8JW0 - chains a and b of the 29 polymer chains in the assembly; structure by electron microscopy, 2.90 A resolution.

[Chain a]
Protein: Photosystem I PsaA
From: Amphidinium carterae
Chain sequence (645 residues; row label = number of the first residue in the row):
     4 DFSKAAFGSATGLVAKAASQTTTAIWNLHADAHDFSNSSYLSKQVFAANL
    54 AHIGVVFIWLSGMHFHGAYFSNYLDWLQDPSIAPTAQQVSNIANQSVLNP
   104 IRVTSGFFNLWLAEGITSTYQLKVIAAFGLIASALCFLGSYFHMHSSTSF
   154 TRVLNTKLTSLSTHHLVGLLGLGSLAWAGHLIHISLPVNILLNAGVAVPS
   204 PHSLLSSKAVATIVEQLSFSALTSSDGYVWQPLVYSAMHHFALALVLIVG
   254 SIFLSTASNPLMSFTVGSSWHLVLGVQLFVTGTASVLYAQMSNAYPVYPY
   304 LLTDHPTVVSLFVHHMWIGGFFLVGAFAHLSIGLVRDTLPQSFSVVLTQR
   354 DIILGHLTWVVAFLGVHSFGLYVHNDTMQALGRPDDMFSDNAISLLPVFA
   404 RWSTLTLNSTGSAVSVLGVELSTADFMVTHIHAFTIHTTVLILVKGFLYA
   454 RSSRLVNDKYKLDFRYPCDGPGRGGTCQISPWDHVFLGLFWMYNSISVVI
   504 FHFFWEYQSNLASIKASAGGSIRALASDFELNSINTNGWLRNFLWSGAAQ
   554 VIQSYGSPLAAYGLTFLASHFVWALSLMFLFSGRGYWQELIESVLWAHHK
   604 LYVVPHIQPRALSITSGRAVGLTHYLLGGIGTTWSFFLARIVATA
Bound ions: chlorophyll a Mg site 1 near Asn52 (its only coordinating residue here); chlorophyll a Mg site 2 near Gln90 (its only coordinating residue here); chlorophyll a Mg site 3 near Gln98 (its only coordinating residue here); 4Fe-4S cluster Fe: Cys471, Cys480 (shared with Cys444(b), Cys453(b) of chain b)
Small-molecule neighbours:
  - beta-carotene (BCR), molecule 1: Val58, Ile61, Trp62
  - beta-carotene (BCR), molecule 2: Val59, Trp62, Leu172, Leu175, Gly176
  - beta-carotene (BCR), molecule 3: Phe60, Leu63, His67, Glu117, Ile128, Phe131, Gly132, Leu175, Ala179
  - beta-carotene (BCR), molecule 4: Trp590, Leu593, Ile594
  - chlorophyll a (CLA), molecule 1: Phe5, Ser6, Ala8, Ala9, Phe38, Tyr43, Gln47, Ala50, Ala51, Ala54, Phe140, Ser143, Tyr144, Met147, His148
  - chlorophyll a (CLA), molecule 2: Ala9, Phe10, Ser12, Ala13, Ile28, Trp29, Leu31, His32
  - chlorophyll a (CLA), molecule 3: Ser12, Leu31, His32, Ala35, His36, Phe38, Gln47, Ala51, Ala54, His55, Val58
  - chlorophyll a (CLA), molecule 4: Thr25, Ile28, Trp29, Ile594, Val597, Leu598, His601, Val606, Pro608, Pro612, Arg613
  - chlorophyll a (CLA), molecule 5: Trp29, Phe574, Val575, Leu578, Phe582, Leu615, Ala622, Val623, Thr626, His627, Leu630
  - chlorophyll a (CLA), molecule 6: His32, Ala33, Asp34, Ala35, His36, Asp37, His274, Leu277, Leu281, Phe324, Phe325, Val327, Gly328, Ala331, His332, Ile335, Arg339, Phe467, Arg468, Trp485, Val488, Leu492, Thr626, Leu630
  - chlorophyll a (CLA), molecule 7: His36, Phe38, Val48, Ala51, Asn52, His55, Ile56, Val59, Phe60, Leu63, Trp273, His274, Val276, Leu277, Gln280, Leu281, Thr284
  - chlorophyll a (CLA), molecule 8: His36, His55, Val58, Val59, Trp62, Phe324, Phe325
  - chlorophyll a (CLA), molecule 9: Phe49, Leu53, Leu138, Cys139, Gly142, Phe145, His146, Ser150, Thr151, Phe153
  - chlorophyll a (CLA), molecule 10: Phe49, Asn52, Leu53, Ile56, Phe153, Val156, Lys160, Leu164, His167, His168, Gly171, Leu172, Trp273, Gln280
  - chlorophyll a (CLA), molecule 11: Ile61, Trp62, Ser64, Gly65, Met66, Phe68, His69, Phe73, Gln90, Gln91, Ser93, Leu133
  - chlorophyll a (CLA), molecule 12: Trp62, Met66, His69, Ala89, Gln90, Ile104, Arg105, Val106, Thr107, Ser108, Phe110, Ala564, Tyr565, Thr568, Ala571, Ser572, Val575, Leu630, Ile633, Gly634, Trp637, Leu641
  - chlorophyll a (CLA), molecule 13: Trp62, Met66, Thr107, Ser108, Phe110, Ser313, Leu314, Val316, His317, Trp320, Ile321, Phe324, Thr568, Ile633, Thr636, Trp637
  - chlorophyll a (CLA), molecule 14: Trp62, Leu63, Ser108, Gly109, Phe110, Leu113, Leu173, Leu250, Thr284, Ala287, Ser288, Tyr291, Tyr301, Leu314, His317, His318, Ile321, Phe325
  - chlorophyll a (CLA), molecule 15: Gln90, Gln91, Val92, Ser93, Ile95, Ala96, Gln98, Leu101, Ile104, Ala564, Leu567, Thr568
  - chlorophyll a (CLA), molecule 16: Leu113, Ala116, Leu173, Gly176, Ser177, Trp180, Leu184, Leu236, Ser239, His242, His243, Leu246, Val283, Thr286, Ala287, Leu290, Tyr291, Met294, Val300, Tyr301
  - chlorophyll a (CLA), molecule 17: Glu117, Gly118, Ile119, Gln124, Val127, Ile128, Phe131, Gly176, Ala179, Trp180, Gly182, His183, His186, Ile187, Pro204, His205, Leu208
  - chlorophyll a (CLA), molecule 18: Tyr123, Val127, Phe131, His205, Leu208
  - chlorophyll a (CLA), molecule 19: Leu157, Leu161, Leu164, His168, Leu169, Leu173, Pro263, Leu264, Val276, Val279, Gln280, Val283, Thr284
  - chlorophyll a (CLA), molecule 20: Lys160, Ser163, His167
  - chlorophyll a (CLA), molecule 21: Leu178, Ala179, Ala181, Gly182, Ile185, His186, Leu208, Ser209, Ser210, Ala214, Phe244
  - chlorophyll a (CLA), molecule 22: Tyr238, Ser239, Met241, His242, Ala245, Leu246, Val249, Met294, Tyr298
  - chlorophyll a (CLA), molecule 23: Phe282, Thr286, Val289, Leu290, Gln293, Met319, Gly323, Leu326, Phe330, Ile439, Thr442, Val443, Leu446, Met495, Ser498, Ile499, Val502
  - chlorophyll a (CLA), molecule 24: Gln293, Phe315, Phe402, Ala403, Val419, Val422, Leu424, Thr432, His435, Ile439, Val502, His505, Phe506, Glu509
  - chlorophyll a (CLA), molecule 25: Phe330, Ser345, Phe346, Val348, Val349, Val447, Phe450, Leu451
  - chlorophyll a (CLA), molecule 26: Val348, Val349, Gln352, Ile355, Ile356, His359
  - chlorophyll a (CLA), molecule 27: Ile355, His359, Trp362
  - chlorophyll a (CLA), molecule 28: Ile356, Leu360, Val363, Ala436, Ile439, His440, Val443
  - chlorophyll a (CLA), molecule 29: Thr361, Trp362, Ala365
  - chlorophyll a (CLA), molecule 30: Thr361, Val364, Ala365, Gly368, Val369, Phe372, Gly373, Phe437, Thr441, Leu444, Ile445, Leu490, Phe493, Trp494
  - chlorophyll a (CLA), molecule 31: Trp362, Ala365, Phe366, Val369, His370
  - chlorophyll a (CLA), molecule 32: Trp362, Val363, Phe366, Leu367, Leu399, Pro400, Val401, Phe402, Ala403, Leu424, Phe429, Thr432, His433, Ala436, His440
  - chlorophyll a (CLA), molecule 33: Val369, His370, Gly373, Leu374, Val376, His377, Thr380, Met381, Arg386, Asp389, Phe391, Ile396
  - chlorophyll a (CLA), molecule 34: Phe372, Tyr375, Val431, Ile434, Phe437, Thr438, Tyr496, Asn497, Ser500, Val501, Phe504, Thr539, Trp542, Leu543, Leu547, Ala551, Ile555, Phe569, His573, Trp576, Tyr628, Gly632, Thr635, Thr636, Phe639
  - chlorophyll a (CLA), molecule 35: Phe372, Val376, Asp379, Phe437, Phe493, Trp494, Tyr496, Asn497, Thr539, Leu543, Trp576, Tyr628
  - chlorophyll a (CLA), molecule 36: Thr380, Ala383, Leu384
  - chlorophyll a (CLA), molecule 37: Leu543, Leu547, Trp548, Trp576
  - chlorophyll a (CLA), molecule 38: Leu567, Leu570, Ala571, His573, Phe574, Trp576, Ala577, Leu580
  - chlorophyll a (CLA), molecule 39: Phe574, Ala577, Leu578, Leu580, Met581, Phe584, Ser585, Tyr589, Trp590, Leu593
  - chlorophyll a (CLA), molecule 40: Val597, Ala600, His601, Leu604, Val606
  - chlorophyll a (CLA), molecule 41: Trp599, Ala600, Lys603, Leu604
  - phylloquinone (PQN): Trp29, Met581, Phe582, Ser585, Gly586, Arg587, Trp590, Ile594, Ala614, Leu615, Ser616, Gly620
  - 4Fe-4S cluster (SF4): Pro470, Cys471, Gly473, Pro474, Thr479, Cys480, Ile617, Arg621

[Chain b]
Protein: Photosystem I PsaB
From: Amphidinium carterae
Chain sequence (617 residues; row label = number of the first residue in the row):
     1 YGRCATQRYFQVLGNIHDIELNESLNSPQAIQALSFGQLSVILLWLAAYT
    51 FHIGWSGNFEAFIDNPLGVQPINHFVLDPHYSQYKVDTTIAALTNHPIYH
   101 WLMTVGFTSNAQIYRFTLGLEITAAVMLVLSLAPSVGLLSMGGLEVVSWI
   151 SICWAGHLVNFAPGAANLTNVVMEGPGSLGNLMNVLTFNGGIQLGTQALA
   201 VSDVAHHHVAIGIVGLWISALLRVSKYAWNFNTQSSYHLDLSLSLTVGGI
   251 LTSLLAQQAYVYPALSYLPYDYLTTTSLYVHHQYIGAFLATGGFVHGGIF
   301 LVRDYTLSNDLVGKLLATKATVISTLSWITLFLGFHATGLYMHNDAMAAF
   351 GVPQKQIIIEPVFAEFIQQVFFLGTPVYGLGSAAVSSTPTLSFLPIISGG
   401 DFLVHHAIALGLHTTVLVLIKGALDSQGSYLFPDKQSFGYGFACDGPGRG
   451 GTCDISTWDSFYLAFFWVNNTVAWFTYYFHWKVLSLWQSSTAVFDENSLY
   501 LMGWFRDYLWQNCAALLSGYDSLGSNDLAVWAWAFLLAHLAWATGFMFLI
   551 SWRGYWQELIDTVIYMHLKAPFFNEIWSADVVTPVALSIVQARFIGLAHY
   601 VAGFILTYLAFVVGATS
Bound ions: chlorophyll a Mg near Asp78 (its only coordinating residue here); 4Fe-4S cluster Fe: Cys444, Cys453 (shared with Cys471(a), Cys480(a) of chain a)
Small-molecule neighbours:
  - beta-carotene (BCR), molecule 1: Leu13, Phe573, Ile576
  - beta-carotene (BCR), molecule 2: Gly37, Ser40, Val41, Leu44, Leu128
  - beta-carotene (BCR), molecule 3: Leu239, Ser242, Thr246, Ile250, Gly293, Phe294, Gly297, Gly298, Phe300, Leu301, Val312, Leu315, Ile367, Ile420, Ala423, Leu424
  - beta-carotene (BCR), molecule 4: Val530, Trp533, Ala534, Leu537, Trp556, Leu559, Ile560
  - chlorophyll a (CLA), molecule 1: Thr6, Tyr9, Phe10, Ile560, Val563, Ile564, His567, Phe573, Trp577, Val581, Val582, Pro584, Val585, Leu587
  - chlorophyll a (CLA), molecule 2: Phe10, Leu537, Leu540, Ala541, Thr544, Met547, Phe548, Leu587, Phe594, Ile595, Ala598, His599
  - chlorophyll a (CLA), molecule 3: Leu13, Gly14, Asn15, Ile16, His17, Asp18, His238, Leu241, Leu245, Phe288, Leu289, Thr291, Gly292, Val295, His296, Ile299, Arg303, Tyr440, Trp458, Phe461, Phe465, Phe594, Leu606
  - chlorophyll a (CLA), molecule 4: Leu13, Ile16, His17, Ile19, Asn22, Leu25, Leu34, Gln38, Val41
  - chlorophyll a (CLA), molecule 5: His17, Ile19, Ile31, Leu34, Ser35, Gln38, Leu39, Ile42, Leu43, Trp45, Leu46, Ile150, Tyr237, His238, Asp240, Leu241, Ser244, Leu245
  - chlorophyll a (CLA), molecule 6: His17, Gln38, Val41, Ile42, Trp45, Ile285, Phe288, Leu289
  - chlorophyll a (CLA), molecule 7: Leu39, Ile42, Trp45, Leu46, Pro97, Ile98, Trp101, Ser244, Gly248, Thr252, Leu255, Ala259, Leu265, Leu278, His281, His282, Ile285, Leu289
  - chlorophyll a (CLA), molecule 8: Val41, Leu44, Trp45, Ala47, Ala48, Phe51, His52, Trp55, His74, Phe75, Leu77, Glu121
  - chlorophyll a (CLA), molecule 9: Trp45, Tyr49, Asn95, His96, Ile98, Ser277, Leu278, Val280, His281, Tyr284, Ile285, Phe288, Trp531, Ile605, Leu606, Tyr608, Leu609
  - chlorophyll a (CLA), molecule 10: His74, Phe75, Val76, Leu77, Asp78, Pro79, His80, Tyr81, Lys85, Ala92, Ala529, Val530, Trp533
  - chlorophyll a (CLA), molecule 11: Trp101, Val105, Gly106, Phe107, Gln112, Arg115, Phe116, Gly119, Ile122, Thr123, Ile150, Cys153, Trp154, Gly156, His157, Asn160, Phe161
  - chlorophyll a (CLA), molecule 12: Trp101, Thr104, Val105, Leu144, Val147, Ile150, Ser151, Trp154, Leu158, Val204, His207, His208, Ile211, Ser244, Val247, Leu251, Leu254, Leu255, Gln258, Ala259, Ala264, Leu265
  - chlorophyll a (CLA), molecule 13: Ser140, Met141, Gly142, Glu145, Val146, Trp149, Ile150
  - chlorophyll a (CLA), molecule 14: Trp149, Ile152, Ile213, Leu216, Trp217, Ala220
  - chlorophyll a (CLA), molecule 15: Ile152, Cys153, Ala155, Gly156, Val159, Asn160, Leu168, Thr169, Asn170, Val171, Val172, Leu182, Val185, Leu186, Val209
  - chlorophyll a (CLA), molecule 16: Leu179, Leu182, Met183, Leu186, Thr187, Phe188, His206, Val209, Ala210, Ile213, Val214
  - chlorophyll a (CLA), molecule 17: Thr187, Phe188, Gly190, Gly191, Leu199, Asp203, Val204, His206, His207, Ala210, Ile211, Val214, Leu254, Gln258, Tyr262, Phe372
  - chlorophyll a (CLA), molecule 18: Phe188, Asn189, Tyr262, Phe371, Phe372, Thr390
  - chlorophyll a (CLA), molecule 19: Ile213, Trp217, Ala220, Leu221, Arg223, Val224, Tyr227
  - chlorophyll a (CLA), molecule 20: Val214, Trp217, Ile218, Leu221
  - chlorophyll a (CLA), molecule 21: Leu239, Ser242, Leu243, Thr246, Val247, Ile250, Leu311
  - chlorophyll a (CLA), molecule 22: Ile250, Ser253, Leu254, Gln257, Gln283, Ala287, Ala290, Thr291, Phe294, Leu412, Thr415, Val416, Leu419, Val468, Phe475
  - chlorophyll a (CLA), molecule 23: Leu254, Gln257, Gln258, Tyr260, Val261, Tyr262, Phe372, Ser392, Leu394, Pro395
  - chlorophyll a (CLA), molecule 24: Gln257, Tyr279, Phe363, Ala364, Ile367, Gln368, Phe372, Leu394, Pro395, Ile397, His405, Ile408, Leu412, Phe475, Tyr478, Phe479, Lys482
  - chlorophyll a (CLA), molecule 25: Leu311, Lys314, Leu315, Thr318, Thr321, Val322, Thr325
  - chlorophyll a (CLA), molecule 26: Thr321, Thr325, Trp328
  - chlorophyll a (CLA), molecule 27: Val322, Leu326, Ile329, His405, Ile408, Ala409, Leu412, His413, Val416
  - chlorophyll a (CLA), molecule 28: Ser324, Thr325, Ser327, Trp328, Leu331, Phe335
  - chlorophyll a (CLA), molecule 29: Ser327, Thr330, Leu331, Gly334, Phe335, Thr338, Gly339, Met342, Leu410, Thr414, Leu417, Val418, Leu463, Phe466, Trp467
  - chlorophyll a (CLA), molecule 30: Trp328, Leu331, Phe332, Phe335, His336
  - chlorophyll a (CLA), molecule 31: Trp328, Ile329, Phe332, Leu333, Ile359, Glu360, Pro361, Val362, Phe363, Ala364, Asp401, Phe402, His405, His406, Ala409, His413
  - chlorophyll a (CLA), molecule 32: Phe335, His336, Gly339, Leu340, Met342, His343, Ala346, Met347, Phe350, Lys355, Ile357
  - chlorophyll a (CLA), molecule 33: Ala337, Thr338, Tyr341, Val404, Ala407, Leu410, Asn470, Ala473, Trp474, Tyr477, Leu501, Trp504, Phe505, Leu509, Cys513, Leu517, Phe535, His539, Trp542, Tyr600, Gly603, Phe604, Thr607, Tyr608, Phe611
  - chlorophyll a (CLA), molecule 34: Thr338, Met342, Asp345, Leu410, Phe466, Trp467, Asn470, Trp474, Leu501, Phe505, Leu509, Trp542, Tyr600
  - chlorophyll a (CLA), molecule 35: Tyr477, Leu509, Trp510, Trp542
  - chlorophyll a (CLA), molecule 36: Trp533, Leu536, Leu537, His539, Leu540, Trp542, Ala543, Phe546
  - chlorophyll a (CLA), molecule 37: Leu540, Ala543, Thr544, Phe546, Met547, Ile550, Ser551, Tyr555, Trp556, Leu559
  - chlorophyll a (CLA), molecule 38: Val563, Met566, His567, Ala570, Phe573
  - chlorophyll a (CLA), molecule 39: Met566, Lys569, Ala570, Pro571
  - chlorophyll a (CLA), molecule 40: Pro571, Phe572, Phe573
  - Diadinoxanthin (DD6; (3S,3'R,5R,6S,7cis)-7',8'-didehydro-5,6-dihydro-5,6-epoxy-beta,beta-carotene-3,3'-diol): Gln32, Ser35, Phe36, Leu39, Met127, Met141, Gly142, Val146, Ile150, Cys153
  - phylloquinone (PQN): Tyr9, Met547, Phe548, Ser551, Trp552, Arg553, Trp556, Ile560, Val585, Ala586, Leu587, Ala592
  - 4Fe-4S cluster (SF4): Cys444, Gly446, Pro447, Cys453, Trp552, Ile589, Arg593

[Interface between chain a and chain b]
Residue-residue contacts (160; chain a residue first):
  Asn97(a) - Met347(b)
  Asn97(a) - Phe350(b)
  Asn97(a) - Val352(b)
  Asn97(a) - Lys355(b)  hydrogen bond
  Gln98(a) - Phe350(b)
  Val100(a) - Phe350(b)
  Leu101(a) - Phe350(b)  hydrophobic
  Asp354(a) - Thr562(b)
  Asp354(a) - Tyr565(b)
  Ile355(a) - Tyr565(b)
  Leu357(a) - Leu559(b)  hydrophobic
  Leu357(a) - Thr562(b)
  Gly358(a) - Thr562(b)
  Gly358(a) - Met566(b)
  His359(a) - Met566(b)
  Thr361(a) - Leu559(b)
  Thr361(a) - Val563(b)
  Phe372(a) - Leu540(b)  hydrophobic
  Asp379(a) - Tyr520(b)  hydrogen bond
  Asp379(a) - Leu536(b)
  Thr380(a) - Trp533(b)  hydrogen bond
  Gln382(a) - Tyr520(b)
  Gln382(a) - Asp521(b)  hydrogen bond (side chain-backbone)
  Gln382(a) - Ser522(b)
  Gln382(a) - Ser525(b)
  Ala383(a) - Lys85(b)
  Ala383(a) - Tyr520(b)  hydrophobic
  Ala383(a) - Ser525(b)
  Ala383(a) - Ala529(b)
  Leu384(a) - Asp78(b)
  Leu384(a) - His80(b)
  Leu384(a) - Tyr81(b)  hydrophobic
  Leu384(a) - Ser82(b)  hydrogen bond (backbone-backbone)
  Leu384(a) - Lys85(b)
  Gly385(a) - Ser82(b)  hydrogen bond (backbone-side chain)
  Gly385(a) - Tyr84(b)
  Gly385(a) - Ser525(b)
  Arg386(a) - His80(b)  hydrogen bond (side chain-backbone)
  Arg386(a) - Ser82(b)
  Leu444(a) - Tyr555(b)
  Ile445(a) - Tyr555(b)
  Lys448(a) - Tyr555(b)  hydrogen bond (side chain-backbone)
  Lys448(a) - Glu558(b)  salt bridge
  Lys448(a) - Leu559(b)
  Tyr452(a) - Glu558(b)
  Tyr452(a) - Thr562(b)  hydrogen bond
  Ser456(a) - Glu558(b)  hydrogen bond
  Arg457(a) - Asp561(b)
  Arg457(a) - Tyr565(b)
  Leu458(a) - Gln557(b)
  Lys462(a) - Glu558(b)  salt bridge
  Cys471(a) - Pro447(b)  hydrophobic
  Gly473(a) - Pro447(b)
  Pro474(a) - Cys444(b)  hydrophobic
  Pro474(a) - Gly446(b)
  Arg476(a) - Arg553(b)  hydrogen bond (backbone-side chain)
  Gly477(a) - Arg553(b)  hydrogen bond (backbone-side chain)
  Gly477(a) - Ser588(b)
  Gly478(a) - Arg553(b)  hydrogen bond (backbone-side chain)
  Gly478(a) - Gly554(b)
  Gly478(a) - Ile589(b)
  Thr479(a) - Gly554(b)
  Cys480(a) - Trp552(b)  hydrophobic
  Cys480(a) - Arg553(b)
  Cys480(a) - Gly554(b)  hydrogen bond (backbone-backbone)
  Cys480(a) - Tyr555(b)
  Cys480(a) - Ile589(b)  hydrophobic
  Gln481(a) - Ile550(b)  hydrogen bond (side chain-backbone)
  Gln481(a) - Ser551(b)
  Gln481(a) - Trp552(b)  hydrogen bond (side chain-backbone)
  Gln481(a) - Tyr555(b)  hydrogen bond (backbone-backbone)
  Ile482(a) - Gly554(b)
  Ile482(a) - Glu558(b)
  His487(a) - Tyr555(b)
  His487(a) - Glu558(b)  salt bridge
  Leu490(a) - Ser551(b)
  Leu490(a) - Tyr555(b)  hydrophobic
  Leu534(a) - Ser522(b)
  Thr539(a) - Leu536(b)
  Asn540(a) - Leu517(b)  hydrogen bond (side chain-backbone)
  Asn540(a) - Tyr520(b)  hydrogen bond (side chain-backbone)
  Asn540(a) - Leu536(b)
  Leu543(a) - Leu517(b)  hydrophobic
  Leu543(a) - Leu536(b)  hydrophobic
  Arg544(a) - Leu517(b)  hydrogen bond (side chain-backbone)
  Arg544(a) - Tyr520(b)  hydrogen bond (side chain-backbone)
  Arg544(a) - Asp521(b)
  Trp548(a) - Trp510(b)  hydrogen bond (backbone-side chain)
  Trp548(a) - Ala514(b)  hydrophobic
  Trp548(a) - Leu517(b)  hydrophobic
  Ala552(a) - Trp510(b)  hydrophobic
  Val554(a) - Met502(b)
  Ile555(a) - Met502(b)
  Ile555(a) - Arg506(b)  hydrogen bond (backbone-side chain)
  Ile555(a) - Trp510(b)  hydrophobic
  Gln556(a) - Arg506(b)
  Gln556(a) - Trp510(b)
  Tyr558(a) - Asp345(b)
  Tyr558(a) - Ala348(b)  hydrophobic
  Tyr558(a) - Ala349(b)
  Tyr558(a) - Tyr500(b)  hydrophobic
  Tyr558(a) - Met502(b)
  Gly559(a) - Ala348(b)
  Gly559(a) - Ala349(b)  hydrogen bond (backbone-backbone)
  Gly559(a) - Gly351(b)
  Ala563(a) - Ala349(b)
  Gly566(a) - Met502(b)
  Leu567(a) - Asp345(b)
  Leu567(a) - Ala349(b)  hydrophobic
  Leu570(a) - Asp345(b)
  Leu570(a) - Met502(b)  hydrophobic
  Leu570(a) - Phe505(b)  hydrophobic
  Phe574(a) - Thr338(b)
  Trp576(a) - Trp542(b)  hydrophobic
  Trp576(a) - Phe546(b)  hydrophobic
  Leu580(a) - Phe546(b)  hydrophobic
  Leu583(a) - Ile550(b)  hydrophobic
  Phe584(a) - Asp454(b)
  Phe584(a) - Tyr462(b)  hydrogen bond (backbone-side chain)
  Phe584(a) - Phe466(b)  hydrophobic
  Phe584(a) - Phe546(b)  hydrophobic
  Phe584(a) - Leu549(b)  hydrophobic
  Phe584(a) - Ile550(b)  hydrophobic
  Phe584(a) - Tyr600(b)  hydrophobic
  Ser585(a) - Asp454(b)
  Ser585(a) - Leu463(b)
  Ser585(a) - Trp552(b)
  Gly586(a) - Cys453(b)
  Gly586(a) - Asp454(b)  hydrogen bond (backbone-side chain)
  Arg587(a) - Gly450(b)
  Arg587(a) - Gly451(b)
  Arg587(a) - Cys453(b)  hydrogen bond (backbone-backbone)
  Gly588(a) - Leu431(b)
  Gly588(a) - Cys453(b)  hydrogen bond (backbone-backbone)
  Gly588(a) - Ile455(b)
  Tyr589(a) - Val418(b)
  Tyr589(a) - Lys421(b)  hydrogen bond (backbone-side chain)
  Tyr589(a) - Cys453(b)
  Tyr589(a) - Asp454(b)
  Tyr589(a) - Leu463(b)  hydrophobic
  Gln591(a) - Leu431(b)
  Glu592(a) - Lys421(b)  salt bridge
  Glu592(a) - Asp425(b)
  Glu592(a) - Ser429(b)  hydrogen bond
  Glu592(a) - Lys435(b)  salt bridge
  Glu592(a) - Ile455(b)
  Leu593(a) - Ile323(b)  hydrophobic
  Leu593(a) - Lys421(b)
  Glu595(a) - Ser429(b)
  Glu595(a) - Tyr430(b)  hydrogen bond (side chain-backbone)
  Glu595(a) - Leu431(b)  hydrogen bond (side chain-backbone)
  Ser596(a) - Ile323(b)
  Ser596(a) - Ser324(b)  hydrogen bond (backbone-side chain)
  Val597(a) - Ser324(b)
  Trp599(a) - Ala320(b)  hydrophobic
  Trp599(a) - Thr321(b)
  Ala600(a) - Ser324(b)
  Ile617(a) - Gly451(b)
  Ile617(a) - Cys453(b)  hydrophobic
  Arg621(a) - Trp552(b)
Interface residues without a listed pair, chain a (83 interface residues in all): Pro470, Asp472, Phe489, Phe493, Asn535, Ala551, Ser560, Ser616, Tyr628
Interface residues without a listed pair, chain b (83 interface residues in all): Ser327, Met342, Ala346, Leu417, Phe432, Ala443, Thr452, Cys513, Ser518, Ala532, Phe535

[Summary]
Chain a and chain b each contribute 83 residues to their interface, with 33 hydrogen bonds and 5 salt bridges.
Polar contacts include Lys448(a)-Glu558(b), Lys462(a)-Glu558(b) and His487(a)-Glu558(b). 11 chlorophyll a
molecules and one 4Fe-4S cluster molecule are bound between chain a and chain b.
Chain a is Photosystem I PsaA and chain b is Photosystem I PsaB, both from Amphidinium carterae; the
structure, PSI-AcpPCI supercomplex from Amphidinium carterae, was determined by electron microscopy (same
publication as 8JZE and 8JZF).
